PDB entry 9B9L | X-ray diffraction, 2.50 A resolution | chains A and C

[Chain A]
Molecule: Regulation of nuclear pre-mRNA domain-containing protein 1B
From: Homo sapiens
UniProt: Q9NQG5 (RPR1B_HUMAN); residues 1-131 here correspond to UniProt positions 3-133 (UniProt number = residue number + 2)
Sequence (131 residues; numbered 1 to 131; the number before each row is that of its first residue):
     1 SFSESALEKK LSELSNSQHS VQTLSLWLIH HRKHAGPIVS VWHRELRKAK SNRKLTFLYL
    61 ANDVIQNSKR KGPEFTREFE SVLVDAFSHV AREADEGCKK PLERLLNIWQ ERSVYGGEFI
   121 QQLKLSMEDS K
Not modelled in the structure: 128-131
Differences from the reference sequence: conflict His19 (Gln21 in Q9NQG5)
Swiss-Prot annotation at these positions:
  - modified residue: Ser130 (Phosphoserine)

[Chain C]
Molecule: Ser-pro-thr-ser-pro-ser-tyr-ser-pro-tpo-ser-pro-ser-tyr-ser
UniProt: P24928 (RPB1_HUMAN); residues 139-153 here correspond to UniProt positions 1616-1630 (UniProt number = residue number + 1477)
Sequence (15 residues; each row starts with the number of its first residue):
   139 SPTSPSYSPT SPSYS
Not modelled in the structure: 139-140, 153
Modified / non-standard residues: Thr148 (phosphothreonine; TPO)

[Chain A / chain C interface]
Residue-residue contacts (25):
  Asn16(A) - Tyr145(C)  hydrogen bond (backbone-backbone)
  Ser17(A) - Ser142(C)
  Ser17(A) - Pro143(C)
  Ser17(A) - Tyr145(C)
  Gln18(A) - Pro143(C)  hydrogen bond (backbone-backbone)
  Gln18(A) - Ser144(C)
  Gln18(A) - Tyr145(C)
  Gln18(A) - Ser146(C)  hydrogen bond (side chain-backbone)
  Gln18(A) - Ser149(C)  hydrogen bond
  His19(A) - Ser142(C)
  Val21(A) - Tyr145(C)  hydrophobic
  Tyr59(A) - Tyr145(C)
  Asn62(A) - Tyr145(C)
  Asn62(A) - Pro147(C)  hydrogen bond (side chain-backbone)
  Asp63(A) - Tyr145(C)  hydrogen bond
  Asp63(A) - Pro150(C)
  Gln66(A) - Pro150(C)
  Asn67(A) - Pro150(C)
  Arg104(A) - Thr148(C)
  Leu105(A) - Pro147(C)  hydrophobic
  Ile108(A) - Pro147(C)  hydrophobic
  Ile108(A) - Thr148(C)
  Arg112(A) - Thr148(C)  hydrogen bond (side chain-backbone)
  Arg112(A) - Pro150(C)  hydrogen bond (side chain-backbone)
  Arg112(A) - Tyr152(C)
Interface residues without a listed pair, chain A (15 interface residues in all): Glu111
Interface residues without a listed pair, chain C (11 interface residues in all): Ser151
The authors on this interface:
  - interface residues, chain A: Val21(A), Tyr59(A), Asp63(A), Arg104(A), Leu105(A), Ile108(A), Arg112(A)

[Summary]
15 residues of chain A and 11 residues of chain C are in contact; the contacts include 8 hydrogen bonds. Among
the polar pairs are Gln18(A)-Ser146(C), Gln18(A)-Ser149(C) and Asn62(A)-Pro147(C). The paper reports interface
residues Val21(A), Tyr59(A) and Asp63(A) among others.
Here chain A is Regulation of nuclear pre-mRNA domain-containing protein 1B (Homo sapiens) and chain C is
Ser-pro-thr-ser-pro-ser-tyr-ser-pro-tpo-ser-pro-ser-tyr-ser. Entry 9B9L (RPRD1B C-terminal interacting domain
bound to a pThr4 CTD peptide) was determined by X-ray diffraction.
